Entry 7AE0 (electron microscopy, 2.40 A resolution); this record covers chains 3a and 4f of the 36 polymer chains in the assembly.

== Chain 3a (and 4f) ==
Name: Phage tail protein
From: Algoriphagus machipongonensis
Notes: chain 4f of this document is another copy of the same molecule, construct and numbering; everything in this record applies to it too
Reference sequence: A3HTC1 (A3HTC1_9BACT); residue numbers follow UniProt; this construct covers 1-142
Sequence (142 residues; numbered 1 to 142; the number before each row is that of its first residue):
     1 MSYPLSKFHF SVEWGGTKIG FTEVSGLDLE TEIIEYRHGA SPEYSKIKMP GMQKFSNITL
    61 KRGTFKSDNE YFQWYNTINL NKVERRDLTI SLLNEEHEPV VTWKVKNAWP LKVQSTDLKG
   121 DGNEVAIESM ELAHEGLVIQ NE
Disordered / not traced: 1

== Chain 3a / chain 4f interface ==
Pairs across the interface (10):
  Tyr3(3a) with Arg85(4f); Glu135(4f), hydrogen bond
  Ser6(3a) with Asn81(4f)
  Phe8(3a) with Leu80(4f), hydrophobic
  His9(3a) with Leu80(4f)
  Leu93(3a) with Leu80(4f)
  Asn94(3a) with Leu80(4f)
  Glu95(3a) with Asn79(4f); Leu80(4f); Lys82(4f)
Also at the interface, not in a pair above, chain 4f (7 interface residues in all): Asn107

== Overview ==
Chain 3a and chain 4f each contribute 7 residues to their interface; the contacts include 1 hydrogen bond. The
hydrogen-bonded pair is Tyr3(3a)-Glu135(4f).
Chain 3a and chain 4f are both Phage tail protein (Algoriphagus machipongonensis); the structure, Cryo-EM
structure of an extracellular contractile injection system in marine bacterium Algoriphagus machipongonensis,
the sheath-tube module ..., was determined by electron microscopy together with 7AEF, 7ADZ and 7AEB from the
same study.
